PDB entry 3THJ | X-ray diffraction, 1.50 A resolution | chain A

Chain A:
Protein: Arginase-1
Organism: Homo sapiens
Notes: EC 3.5.3.1
UniProtKB: P05089 (ARGI1_HUMAN); numbering as in UniProt (aligned over 1-322)
Amino-acid sequence (322 residues; row label = number of the first residue in the row):
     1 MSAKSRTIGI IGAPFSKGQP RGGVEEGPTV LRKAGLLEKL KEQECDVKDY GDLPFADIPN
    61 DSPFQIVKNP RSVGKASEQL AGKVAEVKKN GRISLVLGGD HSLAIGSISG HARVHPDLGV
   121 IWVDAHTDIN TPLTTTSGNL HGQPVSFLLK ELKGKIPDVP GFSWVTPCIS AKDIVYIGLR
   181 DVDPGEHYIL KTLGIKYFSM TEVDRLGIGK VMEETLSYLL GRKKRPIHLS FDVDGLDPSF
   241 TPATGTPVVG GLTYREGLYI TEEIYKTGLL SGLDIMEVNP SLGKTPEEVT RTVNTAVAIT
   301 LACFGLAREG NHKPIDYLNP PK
Not modelled in the structure: 1-5, 320-322
Ion coordination: Co2+ site 1: H101, D124, D128, D232; Co2+ site 2: D124, H126, D232, D234
Residues lining bound ligands:
  - L-ornithine (ORN), molecule 1: I66, L133, T134, T135, T136, G185, Y317
  - L-ornithine (ORN), molecule 2: H126, D128, N130, T135, S137, N139, H141, G142, D183, E186, T246
Curated features (UniProtKB/Swiss-Prot):
  - binding site (Mn(2+)): H101, D124, H126, D128, D232, D234
  - binding site (substrate): H126 to N130, S137 to N139, D183, T246, E277
  - modified residue: K17 (N6-succinyllysine), S62 (Phosphoserine), S72 (Phosphoserine), K75 (N6-succinyllysine), S163 (Phosphoserine), S217 (Phosphoserine)
  - natural variant: I11 (I11T: In ARGIN), G27 (G27D: In ARGIN), G74 (G74V: In ARGIN), A125 (A125V: In ARGIN), T134 (T134I: In ARGIN), G138 (G138V: In ARGIN), R180 (R180T: In ARGIN), G235 (G235R: In ARGIN), R308 (R308Q: In ARGIN)
From the paper describing this entry:
  - binding site for L-ornithine: D128, T134, T135, H141

In short:
Ligands of chain A: L-ornithine. The Co2+ site 1 is built by H101, D124, D128 and D232. The Co2+ site 2 is
built by D124, H126, D232 and D234. UniProt lists 6 Mn2+-binding residues and 11 substrate-binding residues.
The paper reports a binding site for L-ornithine at D128, T134 and T135 among others.
Chain A is Arginase-1 (Homo sapiens); the structure, Crystal structure of the Co2+2-HAI-L-Orn complex, was
determined by X-ray diffraction together with 3TH7, 3THE, 3THH and 3TF3 from the same study.
